Entry 8EKZ (X-ray diffraction, 1.42 A resolution); this record covers chains C and F of the 3 polymer chains in the assembly.

[Chain C]
Molecule: 16-nt DNA strand
Sequence (16 nucleotides; numbered 1 to 16; the number before each row is that of its first residue):
     1 AATAAGGAGAAGTAGG
Ion coordination: Na+ near DA5 (its only coordinating residue here)

[Chain F]
Molecule: Transcription factor PU.1
Source organism: Homo sapiens
Notes: fragment: ETS-Domain
UniProt: P17947 (SPI1_HUMAN); residue numbers follow UniProt; this construct covers 165-270
Sequence (106 residues; each row starts with the number of its first residue):
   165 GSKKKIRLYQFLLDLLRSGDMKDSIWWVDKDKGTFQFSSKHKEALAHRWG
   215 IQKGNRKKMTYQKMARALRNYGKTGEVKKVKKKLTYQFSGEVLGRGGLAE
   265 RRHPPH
Disordered / not traced: 165-168, 259-270
Swiss-Prot annotation at these positions:
  - DNA-binding region: Ile170 to Ser253 (ETS)
  - binding site (DNA): Lys217, Arg230, Arg233, Lys243
  - natural variant: His211 (H211P: In AGM10), Val241 (V241G: In AGM10)
From the paper describing this entry:
  - conformationally variable residues (side-chain flip): Gln226
  - binding site for the 16-nt DNA strand (chain C): Arg233

[Interface between chain C and chain F]
Contacting residue pairs (16):
  DA4(C) - Lys204(F)  salt bridge to the phosphate
  DA5(C) - Ser203(F)  hydrogen bond to the phosphate
  DA5(C) - Lys206(F)  salt bridge to the phosphate
  DA5(C) - Lys247(F)  sugar contact
  DA5(C) - Leu248(F)  phosphate contact
  DG6(C) - Tyr225(F)  phosphate contact
  DG6(C) - Lys243(F)  salt bridge to the phosphate
  DG6(C) - Lys246(F)  phosphate contact
  DG6(C) - Lys247(F)  phosphate contact
  DG6(C) - Leu248(F)  hydrogen bond to the phosphate
  DG7(C) - Arg233(F)  hydrogen bond to the base
  DG7(C) - Lys243(F)  phosphate contact
  DA8(C) - Arg230(F)  hydrogen bond to the base
  DA8(C) - Arg233(F)  hydrogen bond to the base
  DG9(C) - Arg230(F)  hydrogen bond to the base
  DA10(C) - Arg230(F)  base contact
Other interface residues (no listed pair), chain C (8 interface residues in all): DT13
Other interface residues (no listed pair), chain F (12 interface residues in all): Arg220, Thr249

[In short]
8 residues of chain C face 12 of chain F across their interface; the contacts include 6 hydrogen bonds and 3
salt bridges. Polar contacts include DG7(C)-Arg233(F), DA8(C)-Arg230(F) and DA8(C)-Arg233(F). From the paper:
a binding site for the 16-nt DNA strand (chain C) at Arg233(F); conformational variability at Gln226(F).
Here chain C is a 16-nt DNA strand and chain F is Transcription factor PU.1 (Homo sapiens). Entry 8EKZ (Human
PU.1 ETS-Domain (165-270) Bound to d(AATAAGGAGAAGTAGG)) was determined by X-ray diffraction together with
8E3K, 8E3R, 8E4H, 8E5Y, 8EBH, 8EE9 and 14 further entries from the same study.
